PDB entry 5KPR | X-ray diffraction, 1.83 A resolution | chain A

# Chain A
Name: Pantothenate kinase 3
From: Homo sapiens
Notes: EC 2.7.1.33
Reference sequence: Q9H999 (PANK3_HUMAN); residues 12-370 here = UniProt positions 12-370
Chain sequence (380 residues; each row starts with the number of its first residue; numbers below 1 keep their minus sign (Met-7 is residue -7)):
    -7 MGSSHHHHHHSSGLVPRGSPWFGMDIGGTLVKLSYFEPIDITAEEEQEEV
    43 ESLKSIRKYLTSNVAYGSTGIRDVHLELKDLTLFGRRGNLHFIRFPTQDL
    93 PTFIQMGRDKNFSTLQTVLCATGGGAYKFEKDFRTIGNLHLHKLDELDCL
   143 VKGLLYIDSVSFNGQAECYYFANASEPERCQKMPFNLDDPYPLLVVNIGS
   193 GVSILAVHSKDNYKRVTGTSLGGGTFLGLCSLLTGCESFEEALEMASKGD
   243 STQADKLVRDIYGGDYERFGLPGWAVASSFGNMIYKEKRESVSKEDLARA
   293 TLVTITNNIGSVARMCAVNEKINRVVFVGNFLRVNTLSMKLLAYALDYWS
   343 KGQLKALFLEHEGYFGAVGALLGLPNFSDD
Disordered / not traced: -7 to 6, 9, 106-108, 370-372
Differences from the reference sequence: initiating methionine (-7); expression tag (-6 to 11, 371-372)
UniProt features mapped onto this chain:
  - active site: Glu138 (Proton acceptor)
  - binding site (acetyl-CoA): Ser192, Ser195, Arg207
  - mutagenesis: Gly19 (G19V: Loss of catalytic activity), Glu138 (E138A: Loss of catalytic activity; E138V: Prevents acetyl-CoA production), Ser195 (S195V: Retains 30% of wild-type activity. Refractory to inhibition by acetyl-CoA. Exhibits a 10-fold increase in the Km for pantothenate), Arg207 (R207A: Loss of catalytic activity; R207W: Increases affinity for ATP and decreases affinity for acetyl-CoA. Increases acetyl-CoA production), Ala267 (A267F: Loss of catalytic activity but can bind ATP normally), Ala269 (A269F: Loss of catalytic activity but can bind ATP normally)
Residues lining bound ligands:
  - AMP-PNP (ANP; phosphoaminophosphonic acid-adenylate ester): Gly19, Gly20, Thr21, Leu22, Lys24, Arg86, Glu138, Ile190, Gly191, Ser192, Gly193, Gly215, Gly216, Leu219, Phe231, Glu232, Ile253, Gly321, Asn322, Phe323, Arg325
  - pantothenoic acid (PAU): Glu138, Leu139, Gly193, Val194, Ser195, Arg207, Gly210, Thr211, Ser212, Val250, Ile253, Tyr254, Tyr258, Leu263, Val268, Ala269
What the authors report for this chain:
  - catalytic residues: Glu138
  - conformationally variable residues (helix shift, order/disorder transition): Ile33 to Arg64, Asp137, Glu138, Leu139, Tyr258, Phe261, Asn322, Arg325, Tyr336, Tyr340, Trp341
  - binding site for pantothenoic acid: Ser195, Arg207, Tyr258, Val268, Ala269
  - binding site for AMP-PNP: Ser192
  - mutagenesis - G19V, E138A: abolished catalytic activity
  - mutagenesis - E138A: unchanged binding to ATP
  - mutagenesis - G19V: abolished binding to ATP
  - mutagenesis - G19V: unchanged binding to acetyl-CoA
  - self-association interface (contacts with another copy of this molecule); pairs are residue here / residue on that copy: Tyr254-Glu138

# Summary
Chain A binds AMP-PNP and pantothenoic acid. UniProt lists active-site residue Glu138, 3 acetyl-CoA-binding
residues and 6 mutagenesis sites. The paper reports the catalytic residue Glu138; G19V and E138A abolish
catalytic activity.
Chain A is Pantothenate kinase 3 (Homo sapiens); the structure, PANK3-AMPPNP-Pantothenate complex, was
determined by X-ray diffraction together with 5KPT, 5KPZ, 5KQ8 and 5KQD from the same study.
